Entry 1BML (X-ray diffraction, 2.90 A resolution); this record covers chains A and B of the 4 polymer chains in the assembly.

== Chain A (and B) ==
Molecule: Plasmin
Source organism: Homo sapiens
Notes: EC 3.4.21.7; fragment: catalytic domain; chain B of this document is another copy of the same molecule, construct and numbering; everything in this record applies to it too
Reference sequence: P00747 (PLMN_HUMAN); residues 542-791 here correspond to UniProt positions 561-810 (UniProt number = residue number + 19)
Sequence (250 residues; numbered 542 to 791; the number before each row is that of its first residue):
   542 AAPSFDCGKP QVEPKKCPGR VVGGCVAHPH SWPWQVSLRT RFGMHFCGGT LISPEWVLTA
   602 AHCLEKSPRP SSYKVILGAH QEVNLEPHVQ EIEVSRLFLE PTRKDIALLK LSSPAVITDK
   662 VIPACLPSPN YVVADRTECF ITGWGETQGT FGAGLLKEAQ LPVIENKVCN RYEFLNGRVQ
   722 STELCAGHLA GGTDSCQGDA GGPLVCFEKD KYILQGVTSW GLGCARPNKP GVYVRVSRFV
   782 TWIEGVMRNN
Disulfide bonds: Cys548-Cys666, Cys558-Cys566, Cys588-Cys604, Cys680-Cys747, Cys710-Cys726, Cys737-Cys765
Construct notes: engineered mutation Ala741 (Ser760 in P00747)
Swiss-Prot annotation at these positions:
  - active site (Charge relay system): His603, Asp646
  - site: Arg561, Val562 (Cleavage)
  - modified residue (Phosphoserine): Ser578, Ser669

== Chain A / chain B interface ==
Contacting residue pairs - 6 pairs, chain A then chain B:
  Gln689(A) with Arg767(B)
  Gly690(A) with Arg767(B); Pro768(B)
  Arg767(A) with Gln689(B); Gly690(B)
  Pro768(A) with Gly690(B)
Other interface residues (no listed pair), chain A (5 interface residues in all): Glu687
Other interface residues (no listed pair), chain B (6 interface residues in all): Glu687, Thr691

== In short ==
5 residues of chain A face 6 of chain B across their interface. UniProt lists active-site residues His603(A)
and Asp646(A) on chain A.
Chain A and chain B are both Plasmin (Homo sapiens); the structure, Complex of the catalytic domain of human
plasmin and streptokinase, was determined by X-ray diffraction.
